PDB entry 5KIK | X-ray diffraction, 2.20 A resolution | chain A

== Chain A ==
Name: CmlA protein
From: Streptomyces venezuelae (strain ATCC 10712 / CBS 650.69 / DSM 40230 / JCM 4526 / NBRC 13096 / PD 04745)
Reference sequence: F2RB80 (F2RB80_STRVP); the author numbering skips numbers that UniProt does not, so the offset changes along the chain: 0-235 = UniProt 1-236; 237-532 = UniProt 237-532
Amino-acid sequence (551 residues; each row starts with the number of its first residue; note: 1 number in that range is skipped by the numbering (no residue carries it; nothing is unmodelled there); numbers below 1 keep their minus sign (Met-19 is residue -19)):
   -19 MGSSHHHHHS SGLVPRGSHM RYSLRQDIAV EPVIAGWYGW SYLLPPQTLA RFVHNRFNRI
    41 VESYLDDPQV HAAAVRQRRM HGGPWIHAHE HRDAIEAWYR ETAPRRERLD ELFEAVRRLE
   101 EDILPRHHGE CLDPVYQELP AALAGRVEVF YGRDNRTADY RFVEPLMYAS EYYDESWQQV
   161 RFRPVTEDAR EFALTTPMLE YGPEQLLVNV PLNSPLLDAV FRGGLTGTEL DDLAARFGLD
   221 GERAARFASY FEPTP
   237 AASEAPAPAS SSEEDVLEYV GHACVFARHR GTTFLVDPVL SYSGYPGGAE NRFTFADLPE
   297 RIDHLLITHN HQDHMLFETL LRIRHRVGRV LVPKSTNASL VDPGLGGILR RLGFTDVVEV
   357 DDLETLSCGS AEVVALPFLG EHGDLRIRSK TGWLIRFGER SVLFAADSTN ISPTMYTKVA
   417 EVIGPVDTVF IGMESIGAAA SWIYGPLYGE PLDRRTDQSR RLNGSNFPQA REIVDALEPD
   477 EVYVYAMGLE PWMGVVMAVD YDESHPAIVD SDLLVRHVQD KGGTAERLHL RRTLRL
Disordered / not traced: -19 to -2, 237-248
Construct notes: initiating methionine (-19); expression tag (-18 to -1); conflict Asn189 (Asp190 in F2RB80)
Bound ions: K+: Tyr148, Ser150, Tyr153; Fe ion site 1: His305, His307, Glu377, Asp403; Fe ion site 2: Asp309, His310, Asp403
Swiss-Prot annotation at these positions:
  - binding site (Fe cation): His305, His307, Asp309, His310, Glu377, Asp403
What the authors report for this chain:
  - Fe ion coordination: His305, His307, Asp309, His310, Glu377, Asp403
  - conformationally variable residues: Glu377 (proposed by the authors, not directly observed)
  - mutagenesis - E377D: abolished catalytic activity
  - mutagenesis - E377D: unchanged binding to CmlPAT~L-PAPA
  - catalytic residues: Glu377 (proposed by the authors, not directly observed)

== In short ==
The K+ site is built by Tyr148, Ser150 and Tyr153. His305, His307, Glu377 and Asp403 coordinate Fe ion site 1.
Curated annotation (UniProt) lists 6 Fe cation-binding residues. The paper reports the catalytic residue
Glu377; E377D abolishes catalytic activity.
Chain A is CmlA protein (Streptomyces venezuelae (strain ATCC 10712 / CBS 650.69 / DSM 40230 / JCM 4526 / NBRC
13096 / PD 04745)); the structure, CmlA beta-hydroxylase in chemically reduced diferrous state, was determined
by X-ray diffraction together with 5KIL from the same study.
